Entry 6R9B (electron microscopy, 3.80 A resolution); this record covers chains B and C of the 7 polymer chains in the assembly.

[Chain B]
Molecule: DNA-directed RNA polymerase subunit alpha
Organism: Escherichia coli (strain K12)
Notes: EC 2.7.7.6
UniProtKB: P0A7Z4 (RPOA_ECOLI); numbering as in UniProt (aligned over 1-329)
Chain sequence (329 residues; each row starts with the number of its first residue):
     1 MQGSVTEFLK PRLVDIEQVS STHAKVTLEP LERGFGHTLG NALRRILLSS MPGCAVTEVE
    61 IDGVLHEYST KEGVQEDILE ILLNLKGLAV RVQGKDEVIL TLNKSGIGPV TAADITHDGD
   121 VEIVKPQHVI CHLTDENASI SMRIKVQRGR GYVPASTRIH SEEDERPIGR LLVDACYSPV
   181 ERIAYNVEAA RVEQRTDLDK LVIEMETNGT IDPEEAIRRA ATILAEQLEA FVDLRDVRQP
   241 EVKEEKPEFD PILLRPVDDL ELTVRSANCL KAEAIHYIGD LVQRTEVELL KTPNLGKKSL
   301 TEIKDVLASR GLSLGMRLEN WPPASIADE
Not modelled in the structure: 1-5, 160-171, 239-329
Swiss-Prot annotation at these positions:
  - region: Glu162 to Glu165 (Required for interaction with Crp at class II promoters)
  - modified residue: Arg265 (ADP-ribosylarginine), Lys297 (N6-acetyllysine), Lys298 (N6-acetyllysine)
  - mutagenesis: Arg45 (R45C: In rpoA112; temperature-sensitive, blocks RNA polymerase assembly), Glu162 to Glu165 (5-fold decrease in CRP-class II promoter-dependent transcription), Glu165 (E165K: 5-fold decrease in CRP-class II promoter-dependent transcription), Arg191 (R191C: In rpoA101; temperature-sensitive)

[Chain C]
Molecule: DNA-directed RNA polymerase subunit beta
Organism: Escherichia coli (strain K12)
Notes: EC 2.7.7.6
UniProtKB: P0A8V2 (RPOB_ECOLI); residues 1-1342 here = UniProt positions 1-1342
Chain sequence (1342 residues; each row starts with the number of its first residue):
     1 MVYSYTEKKR IRKDFGKRPQ VLDVPYLLSI QLDSFQKFIE QDPEGQYGLE AAFRSVFPIQ
    61 SYSGNSELQY VSYRLGEPVF DVQECQIRGV TYSAPLRVKL RLVIYEREAP EGTVKDIKEQ
   121 EVYMGEIPLM TDNGTFVING TERVIVSQLH RSPGVFFDSD KGKTHSSGKV LYNARIIPYR
   181 GSWLDFEFDP KDNLFVRIDR RRKLPATIIL RALNYTTEQI LDLFFEKVIF EIRDNKLQME
   241 LVPERLRGET ASFDIEANGK VYVEKGRRIT ARHIRQLEKD DVKLIEVPVE YIAGKVVAKD
   301 YIDESTGELI CAANMELSLD LLAKLSQSGH KRIETLFTND LDHGPYISET LRVDPTNDRL
   361 SALVEIYRMM RPGEPPTREA AESLFENLFF SEDRYDLSAV GRMKFNRSLL REEIEGSGIL
   421 SKDDIIDVMK KLIDIRNGKG EVDDIDHLGN RRIRSVGEMA ENQFRVGLVR VERAVKERLS
   481 LGDLDTLMPQ DMINAKPISA AVKEFFGSSQ LSQFMDQNNP LSEITHKRRI SALGPGGLTR
   541 ERAGFEVRDV HPTHYGRVCP IETPEGPNIG LINSLSVYAQ TNEYGFLETP YRKVTDGVVT
   601 DEIHYLSAIE EGNYVIAQAN SNLDEEGHFV EDLVTCRSKG ESSLFSRDQV DYMDVSTQQV
   661 VSVGASLIPF LEHDDANRAL MGANMQRQAV PTLRADKPLV GTGMERAVAV DSGVTAVAKR
   721 GGVVQYVDAS RIVIKVNEDE MYPGEAGIDI YNLTKYTRSN QNTCINQMPC VSLGEPVERG
   781 DVLADGPSTD LGELALGQNM RVAFMPWNGY NFEDSILVSE RVVQEDRFTT IHIQELACVS
   841 RDTKLGPEEI TADIPNVGEA ALSKLDESGI VYIGAEVTGG DILVGKVTPK GETQLTPEEK
   901 LLRAIFGEKA SDVKDSSLRV PNGVSGTVID VQVFTRDGVE KDKRALEIEE MQLKQAKKDL
   961 SEELQILEAG LFSRIRAVLV AGGVEAEKLD KLPRDRWLEL GLTDEEKQNQ LEQLAEQYDE
  1021 LKHEFEKKLE AKRRKITQGD DLAPGVLKIV KVYLAVKRRI QPGDKMAGRH GNKGVISKIN
  1081 PIEDMPYDEN GTPVDIVLNP LGVPSRMNIG QILETHLGMA AKGIGDKINA MLKQQQEVAK
  1141 LREFIQRAYD LGADVRQKVD LSTFSDEEVM RLAENLRKGM PIATPVFDGA KEAEIKELLK
  1201 LGDLPTSGQI RLYDGRTGEQ FERPVTVGYM YMLKLNHLVD DKMHARSTGS YSLVTQQPLG
  1261 GKAQFGGQRF GEMEVWALEA YGAAYTLQEM LTVKSDDVNG RTKMYKNIVD GNHQMEPGMP
  1321 ESFNVLLKEI RSLGINIELE DE
Not modelled in the structure: 1342
Swiss-Prot annotation at these positions:
  - modified residue (N6-acetyllysine): Lys1022, Lys1200
  - mutagenesis: Ile561 (I561S: Resistant to antibiotics salinamide A and B), Ile569 (I569S: Resistant to antibiotics salinamide A and B), Ala665 (A665E: Resistant to antibiotics salinamide A and B), Asp675 (D675A/G: Resistant to antibiotics salinamide A and B), Asn677 (N677H/K: Resistant to antibiotics salinamide A and B), Leu680 (L680M: Resistant to antibiotics salinamide A and B), Glu813 (E813K: Disrupts the enzyme's active center)

[How chain B and chain C interact]
Residue-residue contacts - 8 pairs, chain B then chain C:
  Arg33(B) with Glu820(C), salt bridge; Pro1081(C)
  Asn41(B) with Arg1216(C); Thr1217(C)
  Arg44(B) with Glu1219(C), salt bridge
  Tyr185(B) with Arg1216(C); Thr1217(C)
  Asp197(B) with Lys1078(C), salt bridge
Also at the interface, not in a pair above, chain B (7 interface residues in all): Gly34, His37
Also at the interface, not in a pair above, chain C (8 interface residues in all): Glu1083, Gly1218

[Summary]
7 residues of chain B face 8 of chain C across their interface; the contacts include 3 salt bridges. Among the
polar pairs are Arg33(B)-Glu820(C), Arg44(B)-Glu1219(C) and Asp197(B)-Lys1078(C). From UniProt: 6 mutagenesis
sites on chain B; 7 mutagenesis sites on chain C.
Here chain B is DNA-directed RNA polymerase subunit alpha and chain C is DNA-directed RNA polymerase subunit
beta, both from Escherichia coli (strain K12). Entry 6R9B (Cryo-EM structure of bacterial RNAP with a DNA
mimic protein Ocr from T7 phage) was determined by electron microscopy (same publication as 6R9G).
